PDB entry 7Z2B | electron microscopy, 3.30 A resolution | chains K and A of the 3 polymer chains in the assembly

[Chain K]
Name: Kinesin-8, putative
From: Plasmodium berghei
Reference sequence: A0A0Y9TIZ2 (A0A0Y9TIZ2_PLABE); residues 2-342 here correspond to UniProt positions 776-1116 (UniProt number = residue number + 774)
Sequence (341 residues; each row starts with the number of its first residue):
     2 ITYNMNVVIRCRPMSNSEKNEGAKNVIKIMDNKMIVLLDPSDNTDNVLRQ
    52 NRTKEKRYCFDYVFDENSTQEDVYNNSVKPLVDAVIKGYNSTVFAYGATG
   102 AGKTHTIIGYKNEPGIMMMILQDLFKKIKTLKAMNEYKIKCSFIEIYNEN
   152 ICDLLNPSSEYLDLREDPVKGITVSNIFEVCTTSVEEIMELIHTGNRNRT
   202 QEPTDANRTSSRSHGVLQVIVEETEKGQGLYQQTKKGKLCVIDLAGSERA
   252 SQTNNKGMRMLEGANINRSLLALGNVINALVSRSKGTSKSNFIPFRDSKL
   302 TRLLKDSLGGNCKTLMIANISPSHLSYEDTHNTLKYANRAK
Disordered / not traced: 40-54, 135, 202-211, 251-257
Metal / ion sites: Mg2+: Thr105, Ser212 (together with AMP-PNP)
Residues lining bound ligands: AMP-PNP (ANP; phosphoaminophosphonic acid-adenylate ester): Arg11, Arg13, Pro14, Ala99, Thr100, Gly101, Ala102, Gly103, Lys104, Thr105, His106, Tyr111, Ser212, Leu245, Ala246, Gly247

[Chain A]
Name: Detyrosinated tubulin alpha-1B chain
From: Sus scrofa
Reference sequence: Q2XVP4 (TBA1B_PIG); residue numbers follow UniProt; this construct covers 1-37, 47-437
Sequence (428 residues; row label = number of the first residue in the row; note: 9 numbers in that range are skipped by the numbering (no residue carries them; nothing is unmodelled there)):
     1 MRECISIHVGQAGVQIGNACWELYCLEHGIQPDGQMP
    47 DSFNTFFSETGAGKHVPRAVFVDLEPTVIDEVRTGTYRQLFHPEQLITGK
    97 EDAANNYARGHYTIGKEIIDLVLDRIRKLADQCTGLQGFLVFHSFGGGTG
   147 SGFTSLLMERLSVDYGKKSKLEFSIYPAPQVSTAVVEPYNSILTTHTTLE
   197 HSDCAFMVDNEAIYDICRRNLDIERPTYTNLNRLISQIVSSITASLRFDG
   247 ALNVDLTEFQTNLVPYPRIHFPLATYAPVISAEKAYHEQLSVAEITNACF
   297 EPANQMVKCDPRHGKYMACCLLYRGDVVPKDVNAAIATIKTKRSIQFVDW
   347 CPTGFKVGINYQPPTVVPGGDLAKVQRAVCMLSNTTAIAEAWARLDHKFD
   397 LMYAKRAFVHWYVGEGMEEGEFSEAREDMAALEKDYEEVGV
Residues lining bound ligands: GTP (guanosine-5'-triphosphate): Gly10, Gln11, Ala12, Gln15, Asp69, Asp98, Ala99, Ala100, Asn101, Ser140, Gly143, Gly144, Thr145, Gly146, Ile171, Thr179, Asn206, Tyr224, Leu227, Asn228, Ile231
Swiss-Prot annotation at these positions:
  - motif: Met1 to Cys4 (MREC motif)
  - active site: Glu254
  - binding site (GTP): Gly10, Gln11, Ala12, Gln15, Glu71, Ala99, Ser140, Gly143, Gly144, Thr145, Gly146, Thr179, Glu183, Asn206, Tyr224, Asn228, Leu252
  - binding site (Mg(2+)): Glu71
  - modified residue: Ser48 (Phosphoserine), Ser232 (Phosphoserine), Tyr282 (3'-nitrotyrosine), Arg339 (Omega-N-methylarginine)
  - cross-link (Glycyl lysine isopeptide (Lys-Gly)): Lys326 (interchain with G-Cter in ubiquitin), Lys370 (interchain with G-Cter in ubiquitin)

[Chain K / chain A interface]
Residue-residue contacts (21; chain K residue first):
  Ser248(K) - Glu414(A)
  Glu249(K) - Gly412(A)
  Glu249(K) - Glu414(A)
  Arg250(K) - Gly412(A)
  Arg250(K) - Glu414(A)  salt bridge
  Arg250(K) - Glu417(A)  salt bridge
  Met261(K) - Thr109(A)
  Ala265(K) - Gly410(A)
  Asn268(K) - Val409(A)
  Asn268(K) - Gly412(A)
  Arg269(K) - Val409(A)
  Leu272(K) - His406(A)
  Leu272(K) - Val409(A)  hydrophobic
  Asn276(K) - Arg402(A)
  Asn276(K) - Glu415(A)
  Asn279(K) - Arg402(A)
  Glu329(K) - Glu417(A)
  His332(K) - Glu420(A)  salt bridge
  Asn333(K) - Gly416(A)
  Lys336(K) - Ser419(A)  hydrogen bond
  Arg340(K) - Arg402(A)
Other interface residues (no listed pair), chain K (16 interface residues in all): Lys290
Other interface residues (no listed pair), chain A (14 interface residues in all): Tyr399, Lys401

[Summary]
16 residues of chain K face 14 of chain A across their interface, with 1 hydrogen bond and 3 salt bridges.
Polar pairs include Arg250(K)-Glu414(A), Arg250(K)-Glu417(A) and His332(K)-Glu420(A). Ligands of chain K:
AMP-PNP. Ligands of chain A: GTP.
Chain K is Kinesin-8, putative (Plasmodium berghei) and chain A is Detyrosinated tubulin alpha-1B chain (Sus
scrofa); the structure, P. berghei kinesin-8B motor domain in AMPPNP state bound to tubulin dimer, was
determined by electron microscopy together with 7Z2A and 7Z2C from the same study.
